5BVT - chain A; structure by X-ray diffraction, 2.31 A resolution.

== Chain A ==
Protein: Epidermal fatty acid-binding protein
From: Pygoscelis papua
Amino-acid sequence (134 residues; numbered 2 to 135; the number before each row is that of its first residue):
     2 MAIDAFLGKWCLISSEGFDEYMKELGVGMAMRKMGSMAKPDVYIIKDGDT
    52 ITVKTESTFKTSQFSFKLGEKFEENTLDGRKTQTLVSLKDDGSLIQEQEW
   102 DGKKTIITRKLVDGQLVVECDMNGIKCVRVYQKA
Ligand contacts: palmitoleic acid (PAM): Phe-19, Tyr-22, Met-23, Leu-26, Val-28, Met-32, Met-35, Gly-36, Ala-39, Pro-41, Ser-58, Phe-60, Lys-61, Leu-78, Asp-79, Arg-81, Ile-108, Arg-110, Val-119, Cys-121, Arg-130, Tyr-132
From the paper describing this entry:
  - binding site for palmitoleic acid: Leu-78, Tyr-132
  - specificity-determining residues: Leu-78
  - conformationally variable residues (loop rearrangement, side-chain flip): Glu-57 to Thr-62

== In short ==
Bound to chain A: palmitoleic acid. The paper reports a binding site for palmitoleic acid at Leu-78 and
Tyr-132; the specificity determinant Leu-78.
Chain A is Epidermal fatty acid-binding protein (Pygoscelis papua); the structure, Palmitate-bound pFABP5, was
determined by X-ray diffraction, deposited together with 5BVQ and 5BVS.
